1K26 - chains A and B; structure by X-ray diffraction, 1.85 A resolution.

Chain A (and B):
Molecule: Nudix homolog
From: Pyrobaculum aerophilum
Notes: engineered mutation(s): M16L; chain B of this document is another copy of the same molecule, construct and numbering; everything in this record applies to it too
UniProt: Q8ZTD8 (Q8ZTD8_PYRAE); residues 2-142 here correspond to UniProt positions 6-146 (UniProt number = residue number + 4)
Sequence (156 residues; each row starts with the number of its first residue):
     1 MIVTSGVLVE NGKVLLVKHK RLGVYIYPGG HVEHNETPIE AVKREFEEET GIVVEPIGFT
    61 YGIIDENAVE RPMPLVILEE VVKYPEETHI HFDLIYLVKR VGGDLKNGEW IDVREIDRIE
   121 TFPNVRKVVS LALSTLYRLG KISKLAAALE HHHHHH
Not modelled in the structure: 151-156 (chain B: 148-156)
Ion coordination: iridium (III) ion site 1: Lys20, His31 (together with glycerol); iridium (III) ion site 2 near Glu66 (its only coordinating residue here)

How chain A and chain B interact:
Pairs across the interface - 59 pairs, chain A then chain B:
  Ile2(A) - Ile2(B)  hydrophobic
  Ile2(A) - Pro38(B)  hydrophobic
  His34(A) - His34(B)
  Thr37(A) - Glu79(B)
  Thr37(A) - Phe92(B)
  Pro38(A) - Ile2(B)  hydrophobic
  Pro38(A) - Phe92(B)
  Ile39(A) - Phe92(B)  hydrophobic
  Tyr61(A) - Leu75(B)
  Tyr61(A) - Leu131(B)  hydrophobic
  Tyr61(A) - Arg138(B)
  Ile63(A) - Asn124(B)
  Asp65(A) - Asn124(B)
  Asp65(A) - Lys127(B)  salt bridge
  Asn67(A) - Glu80(B)
  Asn67(A) - Val81(B)  hydrogen bond (backbone-backbone)
  Asn67(A) - Pro123(B)
  Ala68(A) - Glu79(B)
  Ala68(A) - Asn124(B)
  Val69(A) - Leu78(B)
  Val69(A) - Glu79(B)  hydrogen bond (backbone-backbone)
  Glu70(A) - Val76(B)
  Glu70(A) - Ile77(B)
  Glu70(A) - Leu78(B)
  Arg71(A) - Ile77(B)  hydrogen bond (backbone-backbone)
  Arg71(A) - Glu79(B)  salt bridge
  Arg71(A) - Phe92(B)
  Met73(A) - Met73(B)  hydrophobic
  Met73(A) - Pro74(B)
  Met73(A) - Leu75(B)
  Met73(A) - Val76(B)  hydrophobic
  Pro74(A) - Met73(B)
  Pro74(A) - Ile77(B)
  Leu75(A) - Tyr61(B)
  Val76(A) - Glu70(B)
  Ile77(A) - Glu70(B)
  Ile77(A) - Arg71(B)  hydrogen bond (backbone-backbone)
  Ile77(A) - Pro74(B)
  Leu78(A) - Val69(B)
  Leu78(A) - Glu70(B)
  Glu79(A) - Thr37(B)
  Glu79(A) - Ala68(B)
  Glu79(A) - Val69(B)  hydrogen bond (backbone-backbone)
  Glu79(A) - Arg71(B)  salt bridge
  Glu80(A) - Asn67(B)
  Glu80(A) - Ala68(B)
  Val81(A) - Asn67(B)  hydrogen bond (backbone-backbone)
  Phe92(A) - Thr37(B)
  Phe92(A) - Pro38(B)
  Phe92(A) - Ile39(B)  hydrophobic
  Phe92(A) - Arg71(B)
  Phe92(A) - Tyr96(B)
  Tyr96(A) - Phe92(B)
  Pro123(A) - Asn67(B)
  Asn124(A) - Ile63(B)
  Asn124(A) - Asp65(B)  hydrogen bond
  Asn124(A) - Ala68(B)
  Lys127(A) - Ile63(B)
  Leu131(A) - Tyr61(B)  hydrophobic
Also at the interface, not in a pair above, chain A (31 interface residues in all): Val32, Pro72, Thr135
Also at the interface, not in a pair above, chain B (32 interface residues in all): Val32, Pro72, Thr135

Summary:
The interface between chain A and chain B involves 31 residues on one side and 32 on the other, with 7
hydrogen bonds and 3 salt bridges. Among the polar pairs are Asp65(A)-Lys127(B), Arg71(A)-Glu79(B) and
Asn124(A)-Asp65(B).
Both chains are Nudix homolog (Pyrobaculum aerophilum). Entry 1K26 (Structure of a Nudix Protein from
Pyrobaculum aerophilum Solved by the Single Wavelength Anomolous Scattering Method) was determined by X-ray
diffraction, deposited together with 1K2E.
